3QMD - chains A and C of the 3 polymer chains in the assembly; structure by X-ray diffraction, 1.90 A resolution.

== Chain A ==
Protein: CpG-binding protein
From: Homo sapiens
Notes: fragment: CXXC-type Zn finger
UniProt: Q9P0U4 (CXXC1_HUMAN); residues 165-226 here correspond to UniProt positions 161-222 (UniProt number = residue number - 4)
Amino-acid sequence (79 residues; row label = number of the first residue in the row):
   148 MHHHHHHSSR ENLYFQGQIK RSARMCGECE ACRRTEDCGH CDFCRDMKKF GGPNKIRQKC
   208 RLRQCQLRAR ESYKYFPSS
Unresolved in the structure: 148-168, 222-226
Sequence notes: expression tag (148-164)
Bound ions: Zn2+ site 1: Cys-173, Cys-176, Cys-179, Cys-212; Zn2+ site 2: Cys-185, Cys-188, Cys-191, Cys-207
Swiss-Prot annotation at these positions:
  - binding site (Zn(2+)): Cys-173, Cys-176, Cys-179, Cys-185, Cys-188, Cys-191, Cys-207, Cys-212
What the authors report for this chain:
  - conformationally variable residues (side-chain flip): Arg-217

== Chain C ==
Molecule: 12-nt DNA strand
Notes: fragment: DNA (Nonmethylated CpG Island)
Sequence (12 nucleotides; row label = number of the first residue in the row):
     1 GCCATCGTTG GC

== Chain A / chain C interface ==
Contacting residue pairs - 13 pairs, chain A then chain C:
  Ala-170(A) / DG7(C)  phosphate contact
  Arg-171(A) / DC6(C)  phosphate contact
  Arg-171(A) / DG7(C)  salt bridge to the phosphate
  Asn-201(A) / DT5(C)  base contact
  Arg-204(A) / DT5(C)  base contact
  Arg-204(A) / DC6(C)  hydrogen bond to the base
  Gln-205(A) / DC6(C)  base contact
  Gln-205(A) / DG7(C)  hydrogen bond to the base
  Lys-206(A) / DT5(C)  phosphate contact
  Lys-206(A) / DC6(C)  salt bridge to the phosphate
  Arg-210(A) / DT5(C)  salt bridge to the phosphate
  Arg-217(A) / DG7(C)  salt bridge to the phosphate
  Arg-217(A) / DT8(C)  base contact
Other interface residues (no listed pair), chain A (13 interface residues in all): Ser-169, Met-172, Ile-203, Gln-211, Tyr-220

== Summary ==
The interface between chain A and chain C involves 13 residues on one side and 4 on the other, with 2 hydrogen
bonds and 4 salt bridges. Polar pairs include Arg-204(A)/DC6(C), Gln-205(A)/DG7(C) and Arg-171(A)/DG7(C). From
UniProt: 8 Zn2+-binding residues on chain A. From the paper: conformational variability at Arg-217(A).
Chain A is CpG-binding protein (Homo sapiens) and chain C is a 12-nt DNA strand; the structure, Structural
Basis of Selective Binding of Nonmethylated CpG Islands by the CXXC Domain of CFP1, was determined by X-ray
diffraction (same publication as 3QMB, 3QMC, 3QMH and 3QMI).
